3CB5 - chain A; structure by X-ray diffraction, 2.05 A resolution.

Chain A:
Name: FACT complex subunit spt16
Organism: Schizosaccharomyces pombe
Notes: fragment: N-terminal fragment
UniProtKB: O94267 (SPT16_SCHPO); residues 1-442 here = UniProt positions 1-442
Amino-acid sequence (444 residues; each row starts with the number of its first residue; numbers below 1 keep their minus sign (Gly-1 is residue -1)):
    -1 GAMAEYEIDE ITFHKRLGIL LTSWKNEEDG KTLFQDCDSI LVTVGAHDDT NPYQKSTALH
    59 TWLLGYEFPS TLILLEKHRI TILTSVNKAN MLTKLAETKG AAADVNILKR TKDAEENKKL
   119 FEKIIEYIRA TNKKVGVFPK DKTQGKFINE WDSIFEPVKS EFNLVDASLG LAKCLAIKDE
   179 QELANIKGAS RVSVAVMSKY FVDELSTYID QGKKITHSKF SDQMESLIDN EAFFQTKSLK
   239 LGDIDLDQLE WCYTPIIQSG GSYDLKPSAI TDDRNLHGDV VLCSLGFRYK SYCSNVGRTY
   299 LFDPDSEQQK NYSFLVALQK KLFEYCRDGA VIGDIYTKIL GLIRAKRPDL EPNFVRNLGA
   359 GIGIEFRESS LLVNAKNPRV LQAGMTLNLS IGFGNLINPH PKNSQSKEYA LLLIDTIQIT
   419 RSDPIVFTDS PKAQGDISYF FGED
Modified positions: Mse1, Mse89, Mse195, Mse222, Mse383 (selenomethionine; parent Met)
Differences from the reference sequence: expression tag (-1 to 0)
Small-molecule neighbours: B3P (2-[3-(2-hydroxy-1,1-dihydroxymethyl-ethylamino)-propylamino]-2-hydroxymethyl-propane-1,3-diol): Ile226, Asp227, Glu229, Asp245, Leu247, Glu248
From the paper describing this entry:
  - interface residues: Ser83, Lys86

Overview:
Bound to chain A: compound B3P. The paper reports interface residues Ser83 and Lys86.
Chain A is FACT complex subunit spt16 (Schizosaccharomyces pombe); the structure, Crystal Structure of the S.
pombe Peptidase Homology Domain of FACT complex subunit Spt16 (form A), was determined by X-ray diffraction,
deposited together with 3CB6.
